Entry 1MRN (X-ray diffraction, 2.45 A resolution); this record covers chain A.

Chain A:
Name: Thymidylate Kinase
From: Mycobacterium tuberculosis
Notes: EC 2.7.4.9
UniProt: O05891 (KTHY_MYCTU); numbering as in UniProt (aligned over 1-214)
Sequence (214 residues; numbered 1 to 214; the number before each row is that of its first residue):
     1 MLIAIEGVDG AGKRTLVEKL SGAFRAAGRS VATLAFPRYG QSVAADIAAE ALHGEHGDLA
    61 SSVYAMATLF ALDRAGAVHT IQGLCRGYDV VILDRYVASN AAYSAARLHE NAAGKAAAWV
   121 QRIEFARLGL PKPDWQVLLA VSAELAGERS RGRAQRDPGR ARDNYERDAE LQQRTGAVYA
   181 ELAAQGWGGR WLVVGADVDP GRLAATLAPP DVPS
Not modelled in the structure: 209-214
Metal / ion sites: Mg2+: Asp9, Glu166 (together with T5A)
Small-molecule neighbours: T5A (P1-(5'-adenosyl)P5-(5'-thymidyl)pentaphosphate): Asp9, Phe36, Pro37, Tyr39, Asp46, Ala49, Glu50, Leu52, His53, Glu55, Phe70, Arg74, Arg95, Tyr96, Ser99, Asn100, Tyr103, Arg160, Ala161, Asp163, Tyr165, Glu166
From the paper describing this entry:
  - binding site for T5A: His53
  - catalytic residues: Glu6, Asp9, Arg95, Ser99 (proposed by the authors, not directly observed)

Summary:
Ligands of chain A: compound T5A. The Mg2+ site is built by Asp9 and Glu166. From the paper: catalytic
residues Glu6, Asp9 and Arg95 among others; a binding site for T5A at His53.
Chain A is Thymidylate Kinase (Mycobacterium tuberculosis); the structure, Crystal structure of mycobacterium
tuberculosis thymidylate kinase complexed with bisubstrate inhibitor (TP5A), was determined by X-ray
diffraction (same publication as 1MRS).
